Entry 7BOG (electron microscopy, 2.75 A resolution); this record covers chains A and K of the 13 polymer chains in the assembly.

Chain A:
Molecule: 16S rRNA
Organism: Escherichia coli (strain K12)
Sequence (1542 nucleotides; row label = number of the first residue in the row):
     1 AAAUUGAAGAGUUUGAUCAUGGCUCAGAUUGAACGCUGGCGGCAGGCCUA
    51 ACACAUGCAAGUCGAACGGUAACAGGAAGAAGCUUGCUUCUUUGCUGACG
   101 AGUGGCGGACGGGUGAGUAAUGUCUGGGAAACUGCCUGAUGGAGGGGGAU
   151 AACUACUGGAAACGGUAGCUAAUACCGCAUAACGUCGCAAGACCAAAGAG
   201 GGGGACCUUCGGGCCUCUUGCCAUCGGAUGUGCCCAGAUGGGAUUAGCUA
   251 GUAGGUGGGGUAACGGCUCACCUAGGCGACGAUCCCUAGCUGGUCUGAGA
   301 GGAUGACCAGCCACACUGGAACUGAGACACGGUCCAGACUCCUACGGGAG
   351 GCAGCAGUGGGGAAUAUUGCACAAUGGGCGCAAGCCUGAUGCAGCCAUGC
   401 CGCGUGUAUGAAGAAGGCCUUCGGGUUGUAAAGUACUUUCAGCGGGGAGG
   451 AAGGGAGUAAAGUUAAUACCUUUGCUCAUUGACGUUACCCGCAGAAGAAG
   501 CACCGGCUAACUCCGUGCCAGCAGCCXCGGUAAUACGGAGGGUGCAAGCG
   551 UUAAUCGGAAUUACUGGGCGUAAAGCGCACGCAGGCGGUUUGUUAAGUCA
   601 GAUGUGAAAUCCCCGGGCUCAACCUGGGAACUGCAUCUGAUACUGGCAAG
   651 CUUGAGUCUCGUAGAGGGGGGUAGAAUUCCAGGUGUAGCGGUGAAAUGCG
   701 UAGAGAUCUGGAGGAAUACCGGUGGCGAAGGCGGCCCCCUGGACGAAGAC
   751 UGACGCUCAGGUGCGAAAGCGUGGGGAGCAAACAGGAUUAGAUACCCUGG
   801 UAGUCCACGCCGUAAACGAUGUCGACUUGGAGGUUGUGCCCUUGAGGCGU
   851 GGCUUCCGGAGCUAACGCGUUAAGUCGACCGCCUGGGGAGUACGGCCGCA
   901 AGGUUAAAACUCAAAUGAAUUGACGGGGGCCCGCACAAGCGGUGGAGCAU
   951 GUGGUUUAAUUCGAUGXAACGCGAAGAACCUUACCUGGUCUUGACAUCCA
  1001 CGGAAGUUUUCAGAGAUGAGAAUGUGCCUUCGGGAACCGUGAGACAGGUG
  1051 CUGCAUGGCUGUCGUCAGCUCGUGUUGUGAAAUGUUGGGUUAAGUCCCGC
  1101 AACGAGCGCAACCCUUAUCCUUUGUUGCCAGCGGUCCGGCCGGGAACUCA
  1151 AAGGAGACUGCCAGUGAUAAACUGGAGGAAGGUGGGGAUGACGUCAAGUC
  1201 AUCAUGGCCCUUACGACCAGGGCUACACACGUGCUACAAUGGCGCAUACA
  1251 AAGAGAAGCGACCUCGCGAGAGCAAGCGGACCUCAUAAAGUGCGUCGUAG
  1301 UCCGGAUUGGAGUCUGCAACUCGACUCCAUGAAGUCGGAAUCGCUAGUAA
  1351 UCGUGGAUCAGAAUGCCACGGUGAAUACGUUCCCGGGCCUUGUACACACC
  1401 GCCCGUXACACCAUGGGAGUGGGUUGCAAAAGAAGUAGGUAGCUUAACCU
  1451 UCGGGAGGGCGCUUACCACUUUGUGAUUCAUGACUGGGGUGAAGUCGUAA
  1501 CAAGGUAACCGUAGGGGAACCUGCGGUUGGAUCACCUCCUUA
Unresolved in the structure: 931-1386, 1400-1402, 1500-1505, 1537-1542
Modified positions: PSU (pseudouridine-5'-monophosphate) at position 516, G7M (N7-methyl-guanosine-5'-monophosphate) at position 527, 2MG (2N-methylguanosine-5'-monophosphate) at position 966, 5MC (5-methylcytidine-5'-monophosphate) at position 967, 2MG (2N-methylguanosine-5'-monophosphate) at position 1207, 4OC (4n,o2'-methylcytidine-5'-monophosphate) at position 1402, 5MC (5-methylcytidine-5'-monophosphate) at position 1407, UR3 (3-methyluridine-5'-monophoshate) at position 1498, 2MG (2N-methylguanosine-5'-monophosphate) at position 1516, MA6 (6N-dimethyladenosine-5'-monophoshate) at position 1518, MA6 (6N-dimethyladenosine-5'-monophoshate) at position 1519
Bound ions: Mg2+ site 1 near U13 (its only coordinating residue here); Mg2+ site 2 near G21 (its only coordinating residue here); Mg2+ site 3: C48, G115; Mg2+ site 4 near A53 (its only coordinating residue here); Mg2+ site 5: A59, U387; Mg2+ site 6 near G100 (its only coordinating residue here); Mg2+ site 7: A109, G331; Mg2+ site 8 near G111 (its only coordinating residue here); Mg2+ site 9 near G113 (its only coordinating residue here); Mg2+ site 10: G145, A197; Mg2+ site 11 near A171 (its only coordinating residue here); Mg2+ site 12: A174, C175; 29 more Mg2+ sites not listed
From the paper describing this entry:
  - conformationally variable residues (order/disorder transition): U1393 to A1394

Chain K:
Protein: 30S ribosomal protein S11
Organism: Escherichia coli (strain K12)
Reference sequence: P0A7R9 (RS11_ECOLI); residue numbers follow UniProt; this construct covers 1-129
Sequence (129 residues; each row starts with the number of its first residue):
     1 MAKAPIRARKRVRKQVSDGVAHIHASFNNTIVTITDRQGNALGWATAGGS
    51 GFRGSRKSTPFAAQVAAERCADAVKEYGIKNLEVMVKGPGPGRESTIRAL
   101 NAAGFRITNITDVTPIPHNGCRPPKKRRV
Unresolved in the structure: 1-12

Interface between chain A and chain K:
Residue-residue contacts (78; chain A residue first):
  G674(A) / His-118(K)  base contact
  A675(A) / Ile-116(K)  hydrogen bond to the sugar
  A675(A) / Pro-117(K)  base contact
  A675(A) / His-118(K)  hydrogen bond to the base
  A675(A) / Gly-120(K)  base contact
  A676(A) / Pro-115(K)  phosphate contact
  A676(A) / Pro-117(K)  sugar contact
  A676(A) / Gly-120(K)  base contact
  A676(A) / Cys-121(K)  base contact
  U677(A) / Cys-121(K)  hydrogen bond to the base
  G683(A) / Gly-39(K)  hydrogen bond to the base
  G683(A) / Asn-40(K)  base contact
  U684(A) / Asn-40(K)  sugar contact
  U684(A) / Ala-41(K)  hydrogen bond to the sugar
  G685(A) / Ala-41(K)  sugar contact
  G685(A) / Leu-42(K)  phosphate contact
  G685(A) / Trp-44(K)  sugar contact
  U686(A) / Leu-42(K)  phosphate contact
  U686(A) / Trp-44(K)  hydrogen bond to the sugar
  A687(A) / Trp-44(K)  sugar contact
  G688(A) / Thr-46(K)  hydrogen bond to the phosphate
  G688(A) / Gly-49(K)  phosphate contact
  C689(A) / Asn-29(K)  hydrogen bond to the phosphate
  C689(A) / Thr-46(K)  hydrogen bond to the phosphate
  C689(A) / Gly-48(K)  hydrogen bond to the phosphate
  C689(A) / Gly-49(K)  phosphate contact
  C689(A) / Arg-53(K)  salt bridge to the phosphate
  G690(A) / Asn-29(K)  hydrogen bond to the phosphate
  G690(A) / Lys-57(K)  salt bridge to the phosphate
  G691(A) / Asn-28(K)  phosphate contact
  G691(A) / Arg-53(K)  base contact
  G691(A) / Lys-57(K)  base contact
  U692(A) / Asn-28(K)  phosphate contact
  U692(A) / Gly-54(K)  base contact
  U692(A) / Arg-127(K)  sugar contact
  G693(A) / Arg-127(K)  salt bridge to the phosphate
  A694(A) / Ser-55(K)  phosphate contact
  A695(A) / Gly-54(K)  hydrogen bond to the phosphate
  A704(A) / Trp-44(K)  base contact
  G705(A) / Ile-31(K)  base contact
  G705(A) / Trp-44(K)  base contact
  A706(A) / Ile-31(K)  sugar contact
  A706(A) / Thr-33(K)  sugar contact
  U707(A) / His-22(K)  phosphate contact
  U707(A) / Gly-39(K)  hydrogen bond to the sugar
  U707(A) / Lys-87(K)  salt bridge to the phosphate
  C708(A) / His-22(K)  phosphate contact
  C708(A) / Gly-39(K)  sugar contact
  G714(A) / Cys-121(K)  base contact
  A715(A) / Gly-120(K)  base contact
  A716(A) / His-118(K)  base contact
  A716(A) / Asn-119(K)  hydrogen bond to the sugar
  A716(A) / Gly-120(K)  sugar contact
  U717(A) / His-118(K)  sugar contact
  U717(A) / Asn-119(K)  phosphate contact
  A718(A) / Ile-116(K)  sugar contact
  A718(A) / Pro-117(K)  sugar contact
  A718(A) / His-118(K)  stacking on the base
  A718(A) / Asn-119(K)  sugar contact
  G778(A) / Cys-121(K)  sugar contact
  G778(A) / Arg-122(K)  hydrogen bond to the sugar
  C779(A) / Arg-122(K)  hydrogen bond to the sugar
  C779(A) / Pro-123(K)  sugar contact
  C779(A) / Pro-124(K)  phosphate contact
  A780(A) / Pro-124(K)  phosphate contact
  A780(A) / Lys-125(K)  hydrogen bond to the phosphate
  A781(A) / Lys-125(K)  salt bridge to the phosphate
  C795(A) / Arg-128(K)  hydrogen bond to the sugar
  C796(A) / Arg-127(K)  hydrogen bond to the phosphate
  C796(A) / Arg-128(K)  hydrogen bond to the phosphate
  C796(A) / Val-129(K)  sugar contact
  C797(A) / Arg-127(K)  salt bridge to the phosphate
  U1522(A) / Lys-125(K)  hydrogen bond to the phosphate
  U1522(A) / Arg-128(K)  salt bridge to the phosphate
  G1523(A) / Lys-125(K)  salt bridge to the phosphate
  G1523(A) / Arg-128(K)  salt bridge to the phosphate
  C1524(A) / Arg-122(K)  salt bridge to the phosphate
  G1525(A) / Arg-122(K)  salt bridge to the phosphate
Interface residues without a listed pair, chain A (39 interface residues in all): A777
Interface residues without a listed pair, chain K (38 interface residues in all): His-24, Ser-26, Thr-35, Gln-38, Tyr-77, Lys-126

Summary:
39 residues of chain A face 38 of chain K across their interface; the contacts include 21 hydrogen bonds, 11
salt bridges and 1 aromatic stacking contact. Polar contacts include A675(A)/His-118(K), U677(A)/Cys-121(K)
and G683(A)/Gly-39(K). C48(A) and G115(A) coordinate Mg2+ site 3. From the paper: conformational variability
at U1393(A).
Chain A is 16S rRNA and chain K is 30S ribosomal protein S11, both from Escherichia coli (strain K12); the
structure, Bacterial 30S ribosomal subunit assembly complex state E (body domain), was determined by electron
microscopy together with 7AF3, 7AF5, 7AF8, 7AFA, 7AFD, 7AFH and 17 further entries from the same study.
